PDB entry 8UAR | X-ray diffraction, 2.99 A resolution | chains A and B of the 12 polymer chains in the assembly

== Chain A (and B) ==
Molecule: Rhodococcus ruber ADH
Organism: Rhodococcus ruber
Notes: chain B of this document is another copy of the same molecule, construct and numbering; everything in this record applies to it too
Sequence (365 residues; each row starts with the number of its first residue; numbers below 1 keep their minus sign (Met-19 is residue -19)):
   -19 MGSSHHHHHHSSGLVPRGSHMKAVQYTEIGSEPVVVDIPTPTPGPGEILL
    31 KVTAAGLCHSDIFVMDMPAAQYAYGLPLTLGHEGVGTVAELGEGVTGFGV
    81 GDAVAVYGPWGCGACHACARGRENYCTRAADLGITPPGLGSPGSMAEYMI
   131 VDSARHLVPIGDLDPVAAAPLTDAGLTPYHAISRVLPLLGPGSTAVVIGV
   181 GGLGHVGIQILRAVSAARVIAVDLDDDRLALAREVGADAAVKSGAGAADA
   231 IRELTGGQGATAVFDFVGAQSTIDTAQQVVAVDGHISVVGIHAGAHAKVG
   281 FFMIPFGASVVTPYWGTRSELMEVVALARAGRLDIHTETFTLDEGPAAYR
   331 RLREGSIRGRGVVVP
Disordered / not traced: -19 to -7 (chain B: -19 to -4)
Metal / ion sites: Zn2+ site 1: Cys38, His62, Glu63, Asp153; Zn2+ site 2: Cys92, Cys95, Cys98, Cys106
Residues lining bound ligands: W46 (1-{[4-(hydroxymethyl)phenyl]methyl}-1,4-dihydropyridine-3-carboxamide): Cys38, Ser40, His62, Leu119, Asp153, Thr157, Leu183, Val269, Ile271, Pro293, Tyr294, Trp295

== How chain A and chain B interact ==
Residue-residue contacts (27; chain A residue first):
  Pro25(A) - Glu73(B)
  Pro25(A) - Gly74(B)
  Glu73(A) - Pro25(B)
  Glu73(A) - Glu73(B)
  Gly74(A) - Pro25(B)
  Gly93(A) - Arg298(B)  hydrogen bond (backbone-side chain)
  Ala94(A) - Arg298(B)
  Ala94(A) - Met302(B)
  Cys95(A) - Met302(B)
  His96(A) - Met302(B)
  His96(A) - Glu303(B)  salt bridge
  Ala99(A) - Gly101(B)
  Ala99(A) - Arg298(B)
  Ala99(A) - Ser299(B)
  Ala99(A) - Met302(B)  hydrophobic
  Arg100(A) - Arg100(B)
  Arg100(A) - Ser299(B)
  Gly101(A) - Ala99(B)
  Arg298(A) - Gly93(B)  hydrogen bond (side chain-backbone)
  Arg298(A) - Ala99(B)
  Ser299(A) - His96(B)
  Ser299(A) - Arg100(B)
  Met302(A) - Ala94(B)
  Met302(A) - Cys95(B)
  Met302(A) - His96(B)
  Met302(A) - Ala99(B)  hydrophobic
  Glu303(A) - His96(B)  salt bridge
Other interface residues (no listed pair), chain B (15 interface residues in all): Cys98

== Summary ==
The interface between chain A and chain B involves 14 residues on one side and 15 on the other; the contacts
include 2 hydrogen bonds and 2 salt bridges. Among the polar pairs are His96(A)-Glu303(B) and
Gly93(A)-Arg298(B). Bound to chain A: compound W46.
Chain A and chain B are both Rhodococcus ruber ADH (Rhodococcus ruber); the structure, Rhodococcus ruber
Alcohol Dehydrogenase NADH Biomimetic Complex - Compound 4b, was determined by X-ray diffraction together with
8UAS and 8UAT from the same study.
